PDB entry 7NYY | electron microscopy, 6.80 A resolution (low resolution: residue-level contacts below are approximate; hydrogen-bond / salt-bridge calls are withheld) | chains B and H of the 8 polymer chains in the assembly

[Chain B]
Molecule: Chromosome partition protein MukB
Organism: Photorhabdus thracensis
UniProtKB: A0A0F7LRY2 (A0A0F7LRY2_9GAMM); numbering as in UniProt (aligned over 1-1482)
Sequence (1482 residues; each row starts with the number of its first residue):
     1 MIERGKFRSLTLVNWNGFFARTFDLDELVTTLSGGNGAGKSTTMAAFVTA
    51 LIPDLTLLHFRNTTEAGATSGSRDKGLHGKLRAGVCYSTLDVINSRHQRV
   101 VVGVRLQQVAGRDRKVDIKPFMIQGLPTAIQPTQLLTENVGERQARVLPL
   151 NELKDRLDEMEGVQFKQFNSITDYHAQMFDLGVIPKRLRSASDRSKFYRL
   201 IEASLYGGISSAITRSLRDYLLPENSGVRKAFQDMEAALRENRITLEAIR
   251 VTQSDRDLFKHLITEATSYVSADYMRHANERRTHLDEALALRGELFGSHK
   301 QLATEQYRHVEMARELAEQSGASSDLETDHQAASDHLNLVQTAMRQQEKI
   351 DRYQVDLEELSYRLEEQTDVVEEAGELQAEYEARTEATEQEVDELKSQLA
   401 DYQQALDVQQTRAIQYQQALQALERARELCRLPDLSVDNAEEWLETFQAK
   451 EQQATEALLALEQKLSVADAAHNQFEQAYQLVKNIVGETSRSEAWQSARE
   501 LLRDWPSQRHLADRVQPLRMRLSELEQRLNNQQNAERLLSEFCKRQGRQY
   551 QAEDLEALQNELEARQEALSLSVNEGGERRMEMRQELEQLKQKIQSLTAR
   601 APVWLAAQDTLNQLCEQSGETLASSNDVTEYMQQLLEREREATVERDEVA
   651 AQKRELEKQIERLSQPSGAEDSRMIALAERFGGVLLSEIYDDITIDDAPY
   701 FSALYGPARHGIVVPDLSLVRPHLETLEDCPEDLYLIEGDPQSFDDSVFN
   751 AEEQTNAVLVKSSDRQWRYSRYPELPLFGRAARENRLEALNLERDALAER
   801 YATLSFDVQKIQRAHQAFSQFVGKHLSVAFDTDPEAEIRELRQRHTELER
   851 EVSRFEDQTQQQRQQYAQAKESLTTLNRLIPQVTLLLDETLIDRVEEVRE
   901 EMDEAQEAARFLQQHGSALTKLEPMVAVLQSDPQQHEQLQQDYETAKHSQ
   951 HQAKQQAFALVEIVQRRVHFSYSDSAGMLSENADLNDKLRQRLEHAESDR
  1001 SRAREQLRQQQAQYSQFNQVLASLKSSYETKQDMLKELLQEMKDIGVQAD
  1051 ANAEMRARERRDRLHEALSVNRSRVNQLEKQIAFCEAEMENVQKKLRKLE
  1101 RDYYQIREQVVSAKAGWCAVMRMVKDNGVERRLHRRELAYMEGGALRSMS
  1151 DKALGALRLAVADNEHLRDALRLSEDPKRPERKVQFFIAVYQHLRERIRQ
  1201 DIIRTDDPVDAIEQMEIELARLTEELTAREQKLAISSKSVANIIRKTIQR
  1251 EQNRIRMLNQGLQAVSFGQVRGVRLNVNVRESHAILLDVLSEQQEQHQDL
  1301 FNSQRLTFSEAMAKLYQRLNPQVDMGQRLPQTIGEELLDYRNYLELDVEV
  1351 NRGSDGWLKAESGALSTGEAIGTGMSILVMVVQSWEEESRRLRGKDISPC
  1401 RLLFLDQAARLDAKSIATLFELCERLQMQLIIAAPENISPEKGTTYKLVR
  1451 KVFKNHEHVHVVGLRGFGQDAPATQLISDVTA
Unresolved in the structure: 1, 1469-1482
Sequence notes: engineered mutation Gln1407 (Glu in A0A0F7LRY2)
Small-molecule neighbours: 4'-phosphopantetheine (PNS): Arg839, Gln843, Thr846
Reported in the primary citation:
  - mutagenesis - E1407Q: decreased catalytic activity (citing earlier work)
  - mutagenesis - S1366R, D1406A: abolished growth

[Chain H]
Molecule: Acyl carrier protein
Organism: Escherichia coli BL21(DE3)
UniProtKB: A0A6D2XA84 (A0A6D2XA84_ECOLI); residues 0-77 here correspond to UniProt positions 1-78 (UniProt number = residue number + 1)
Sequence (78 residues; numbered 0 to 77; the number before each row is that of its first residue; numbering starts at 0):
     0 MSTIEERVKKIIGEQLGVKQEEVTNNASFVEDLGADSLDTVELVMALEEE
    50 FDTEIPDEEAEKITTVQAAIDYINGHQA
Unresolved in the structure: 0-1, 74-77
Covalently attached groups: 4'-phosphopantetheine (PNS) linked to Ser36

[How chain B and chain H interact]
Pairs across the interface (30; chain B residue first):
  Arg281(B) with Leu37(H); Glu41(H)
  Leu285(B) with Leu37(H); Val40(H)
  Leu289(B) with Val40(H)
  Arg292(B) with Glu47(H); Glu53(H); Ile54(H); Asp56(H)
  Phe296(B) with Glu53(H); Ile54(H); Asp56(H)
  Tyr1104(B) with Glu48(H)
  Arg1107(B) with Met44(H); Glu47(H); Glu48(H)
  Glu1108(B) with Glu48(H)
  Val1110(B) with Met44(H)
  Val1111(B) with Gln14(H); Met44(H); Ala45(H); Glu48(H)
  Lys1114(B) with Gln14(H); Asp38(H); Glu41(H)
  Ala1115(B) with Glu13(H)
  Cys1118(B) with Glu13(H); Gln14(H)
  Arg1122(B) with Leu15(H); Gly16(H)
Other interface residues (no listed pair), chain B (16 interface residues in all): Arg282, Tyr1103
Other interface residues (no listed pair), chain H (18 interface residues in all): Thr52, Pro55, Ala59

[In short]
Chain B and chain H form an interface of 16 and 18 residues respectively. Ligands of chain B:
4'-phosphopantetheine. 4'-phosphopantetheine is covalently linked to Ser36(H). From the paper: S1366R and
D1406A of chain B abolish growth; E1407Q of chain B reduces catalytic activity.
Chain B is Chromosome partition protein MukB (Photorhabdus thracensis) and chain H is Acyl carrier protein
(Escherichia coli BL21(DE3)); the structure, Cryo-EM structure of the MukBEF monomer, was determined by
electron microscopy (same publication as 7NYW, 7NYX, 7NYZ, 7NZ0, 7NZ2, 7NZ3 and 7NZ4).
